8ZHE - chains J and K of the 9 polymer chains in the assembly; structure by electron microscopy, 3.16 A resolution.

Chain J:
Protein: Heavy chain of R1-26 Fab
Source organism: Homo sapiens
Notes: antibody fragment or engineered binder
Sequence (243 residues; numbered -18 to 224; the number before each row is that of its first residue; numbers below 1 keep their minus sign (Met-18 is residue -18)):
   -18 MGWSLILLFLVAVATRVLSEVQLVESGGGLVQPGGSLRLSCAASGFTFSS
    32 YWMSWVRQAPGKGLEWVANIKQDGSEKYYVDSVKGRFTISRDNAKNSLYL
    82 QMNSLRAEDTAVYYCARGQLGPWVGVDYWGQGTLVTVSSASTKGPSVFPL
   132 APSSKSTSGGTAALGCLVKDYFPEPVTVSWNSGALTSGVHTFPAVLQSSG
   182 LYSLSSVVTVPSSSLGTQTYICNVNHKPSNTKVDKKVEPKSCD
Not modelled in the structure: -18 to 0, 222-224
Disulfides: Cys22-Cys96, Cys147-Cys203

Chain K:
Protein: Light chain of R1-26 Fab
Source organism: Homo sapiens
Notes: antibody fragment or engineered binder
Sequence (240 residues; each row starts with the number of its first residue; numbers below 1 keep their minus sign (Met-16 is residue -16)):
   -16 MGWSCIILFLVATATGVNFMLTQPHSVSESPGKTVTISCTGSSGSIASNY
    34 VQWYQQRPGSAPTTVIYEDNQRPSGVPDRFSGSIDSSSNSASLTISGLKT
    84 EDEADYYCQSYDSSNWVFGGGTQLTVLGTKLTVLGQPKAAPSVTLFPPSS
   134 EELQANKATLVCLISDFYPGAVTVAWKADSSPVKAGVETTTPSKQSNNKY
   184 AASSYLSLTPEQWKSHRSYSCQVTHEGSTVEKTVAPTECS
Not modelled in the structure: -16 to 0, 111-117, 222-223
Disulfides: Cys22-Cys91, Cys145-Cys204

Chain J / chain K interface:
Residue-residue contacts - 59 pairs, chain J then chain K:
  Ser35(J) with Trp99(K)
  Gln39(J) with Gln39(K), hydrogen bond
  Lys43(J) with Tyr90(K)
  Gly44(J) with Tyr90(K); Gly103(K)
  Leu45(J) with Tyr90(K); Phe101(K); Gly102(K)
  Trp47(J) with Asn98(K); Trp99(K); Phe101(K), hydrophobic
  Tyr60(J) with Asn98(K), hydrogen bond (backbone-side chain)
  Tyr95(J) with Pro45(K), hydrophobic
  Pro103(J) with Tyr94(K), hydrophobic; Trp99(K), hydrogen bond (backbone-side chain)
  Trp104(J) with Asn32(K); Tyr33(K); Gln35(K), hydrogen bond (backbone-side chain); Tyr94(K)
  Val105(J) with Gln35(K)
  Gly106(J) with Gln35(K); Tyr37(K)
  Val107(J) with Tyr37(K), hydrogen bond (backbone-side chain); Gln92(K); Trp99(K), hydrophobic
  Asp108(J) with Thr47(K); Tyr50(K)
  Trp110(J) with Tyr37(K), hydrophobic; Ala44(K); Pro45(K); Thr46(K), hydrogen bond (side chain-backbone); Thr47(K); Phe101(K), hydrophobic
  Phe129(J) with Glu134(K); Glu135(K)
  Leu131(J) with Pro130(K); Ser132(K); Glu135(K)
  Lys136(J) with Phe129(K)
  Thr142(J) with Phe129(K)
  Leu145(J) with Phe129(K)
  Leu148(J) with Thr142(K); Val144(K), hydrophobic; Tyr188(K)
  Lys150(J) with Lys140(K)
  His171(J) with Gln178(K), hydrogen bond
  Phe173(J) with Leu146(K), hydrophobic
  Pro174(J) with Ser176(K)
  Ala175(J) with Thr173(K)
  Val176(J) with Thr172(K); Thr173(K)
  Leu177(J) with Glu171(K)
  Gln178(J) with Glu171(K)
  Ser184(J) with Tyr188(K)
  Leu185(J) with Tyr188(K)
  Ser186(J) with Tyr188(K), hydrogen bond
  Lys216(J) with Glu134(K), salt bridge
  Lys221(J) with Ser132(K); Ser133(K)
Interface residues without a listed pair, chain J (44 interface residues in all): Glu46, Asn50, Tyr59, Val61, Gly102, Gly111, Gln112, Pro133, Gly141, Val188
Interface residues without a listed pair, chain K (41 interface residues in all): Glu51, Ser97, Thr127, Ala184, Ser186, Ser190, Glu221

Overview:
The interface between chain J and chain K involves 44 residues on one side and 41 on the other; the contacts
include 8 hydrogen bonds and 1 salt bridge. Polar pairs include Lys216(J)-Glu134(K), Gln39(J)-Gln39(K) and
Tyr60(J)-Asn98(K).
Chain J is Heavy chain of R1-26 Fab and chain K is Light chain of R1-26 Fab, both from Homo sapiens; the
structure, SARS-CoV-2 spike trimer (6P) in complex with three R1-26 Fabs, was determined by electron
microscopy, deposited together with 8ZHD and 8ZHF.
